3ZJ5 - chains C and D of the 4 polymer chains in the assembly; structure by X-ray diffraction, 1.95 A resolution.

== Chain C (and D) ==
Protein: Catalase-3
Organism: Neurospora crassa
Notes: EC 1.11.1.6; chain D of this document is another copy of the same molecule, construct and numbering; everything in this record applies to it too
UniProtKB: Q9C169 (CAT3_NEUCR); residues 1-719 here = UniProt positions 1-719
Sequence (746 residues; row label = number of the first residue in the row; numbers below 1 keep their minus sign (Met-26 is residue -26)):
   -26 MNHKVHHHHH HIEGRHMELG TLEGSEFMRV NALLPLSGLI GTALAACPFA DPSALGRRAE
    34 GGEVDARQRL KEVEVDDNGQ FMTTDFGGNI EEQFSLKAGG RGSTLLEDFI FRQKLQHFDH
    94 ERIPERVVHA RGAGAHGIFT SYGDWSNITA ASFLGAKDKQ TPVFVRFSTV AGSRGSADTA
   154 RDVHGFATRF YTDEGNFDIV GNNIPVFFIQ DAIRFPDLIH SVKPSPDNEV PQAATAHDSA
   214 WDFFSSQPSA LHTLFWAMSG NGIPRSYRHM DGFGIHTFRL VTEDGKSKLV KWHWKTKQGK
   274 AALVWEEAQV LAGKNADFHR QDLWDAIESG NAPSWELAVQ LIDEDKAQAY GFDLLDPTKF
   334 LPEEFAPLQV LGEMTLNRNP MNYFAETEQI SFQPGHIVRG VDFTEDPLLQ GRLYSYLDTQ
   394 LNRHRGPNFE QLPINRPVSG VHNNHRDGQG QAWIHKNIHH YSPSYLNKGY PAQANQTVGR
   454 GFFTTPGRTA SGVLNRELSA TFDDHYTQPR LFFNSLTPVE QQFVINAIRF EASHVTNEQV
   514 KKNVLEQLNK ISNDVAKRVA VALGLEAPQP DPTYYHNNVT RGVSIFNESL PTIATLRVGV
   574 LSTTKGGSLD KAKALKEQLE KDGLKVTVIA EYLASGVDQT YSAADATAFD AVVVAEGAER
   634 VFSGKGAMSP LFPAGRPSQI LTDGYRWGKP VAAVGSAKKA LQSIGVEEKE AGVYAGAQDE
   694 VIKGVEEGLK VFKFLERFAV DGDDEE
Disordered / not traced: -26 to 37, 717-719 (chain D: -26 to 37, 716-719)
Construct notes: expression tag (-26 to 0)
Metal / ion sites: heme Fe near Tyr389 (its only coordinating residue here)
Residues lining bound ligands:
  - heme (HEM): Arg99, Val100, Val101, His102, Arg139, Ser141, Gly158, Phe159, Ala160, Val173, Gly174, Asn175, Phe180, Ala185, Phe188, Ile248, His249, Ser364, Phe365, Leu381, Gly384, Arg385, Ser388, Tyr389, Thr392, Gln393, Arg396
  - d(-)-tartaric acid (TAR): Lys268, Thr269, Gly272, Lys273, Gly555, Glu561
UniProt features mapped onto this chain:
  - active site: His102, Asn175
  - binding site (heme): Tyr389

== How chain C and chain D interact ==
Contacting residue pairs (84; chain C residue first):
  Ala71(C) with Ala71(D), hydrophobic
  Ser76(C) with Leu78(D); Glu80(D), hydrogen bond
  Thr77(C) with Leu78(D); Leu79(D), hydrogen bond (backbone-backbone)
  Leu78(C) with Ser76(D); Thr77(D); Leu78(D), hydrophobic
  Leu79(C) with Thr77(D), hydrogen bond (backbone-backbone); Leu79(D); Phe84(D), hydrophobic
  Glu80(C) with Ser76(D), hydrogen bond
  Phe84(C) with Leu79(D), hydrophobic
  Asp190(C) with Tyr434(D); Ser435(D), hydrogen bond (side chain-backbone)
  His193(C) with Asn417(D), hydrogen bond (side chain-backbone); His433(D), hydrogen bond (side chain-backbone)
  Ser194(C) with Tyr434(D)
  Pro199(C) with Ile431(D); His433(D)
  Asp200(C) with Ile431(D)
  Asp211(C) with Leu439(D)
  Ser212(C) with Tyr434(D)
  Asp215(C) with Tyr434(D), hydrogen bond; Ser437(D), hydrogen bond; Tyr438(D), hydrogen bond (side chain-backbone); Leu439(D), hydrogen bond (side chain-backbone)
  Phe216(C) with Ser435(D)
  Ser219(C) with Pro436(D); Ser437(D); Tyr438(D)
  Gln220(C) with Pro436(D)
  Asp391(C) with Leu394(D)
  Leu394(C) with Asp391(D); Leu394(D), hydrophobic
  Arg398(C) with Arg398(D)
  Asn417(C) with His193(D), hydrogen bond (backbone-side chain)
  Gln422(C) with Asn395(D); Arg398(D), hydrogen bond
  Ile431(C) with Pro199(D); Asp200(D)
  His433(C) with His193(D), hydrogen bond (backbone-side chain); Pro199(D)
  Tyr434(C) with Asp190(D); Ser194(D); Ser212(D); Asp215(D), hydrogen bond
  Ser435(C) with Asp190(D), hydrogen bond (backbone-side chain); Phe216(D)
  Pro436(C) with Phe216(D); Ser219(D); Gln220(D)
  Ser437(C) with Asp215(D), hydrogen bond; Ser219(D)
  Tyr438(C) with Asp215(D), hydrogen bond (backbone-side chain); Ser219(D); Asn510(D); Gln512(D); Val513(D), hydrophobic
  Leu439(C) with Asp211(D); Asp215(D), hydrogen bond (backbone-side chain); Asn510(D); Val513(D), hydrophobic
  Thr457(C) with Arg469(D), hydrogen bond
  Arg461(C) with Val466(D); Leu467(D), hydrogen bond (backbone-backbone)
  Thr462(C) with Gly465(D); Val466(D)
  Ala463(C) with Ala463(D); Ser464(D); Gly465(D), hydrogen bond (backbone-backbone)
  Ser464(C) with Ala463(D)
  Gly465(C) with Thr462(D); Ala463(D), hydrogen bond (backbone-backbone)
  Val466(C) with Pro459(D); Arg461(D); Thr462(D)
  Leu467(C) with Arg461(D), hydrogen bond (backbone-backbone)
  Arg469(C) with Thr457(D), hydrogen bond
  Asn510(C) with Tyr438(D); Leu439(D)
  Gln512(C) with Tyr438(D)
  Val513(C) with Tyr438(D), hydrophobic; Leu439(D), hydrophobic
Also at the interface, not in a pair above, chain C (51 interface residues in all): Arg85, Ser198, Tyr387, Leu390, Arg419, Phe455, Pro459, Asn516
Also at the interface, not in a pair above, chain D (51 interface residues in all): Arg85, Ser198, Tyr387, Leu390, Arg419, Phe455, Asn516

== In short ==
Chain C and chain D each contribute 51 residues to their interface; the contacts include 25 hydrogen bonds.
Among the polar pairs are Ser76(C)-Glu80(D), Asp190(C)-Ser435(D) and His193(C)-Asn417(D). Chain C binds
d(-)-tartaric acid and heme.
Both chains are Catalase-3 (Neurospora crassa). Entry 3ZJ5 (Neurospora crassa catalase-3 expressed in E. coli,
orthorhombic form) was determined by X-ray diffraction (same publication as 3ZJ4 and 4BIM).
